1KAM - chains A and D of the 4 polymer chains in the assembly; structure by X-ray diffraction, 2.10 A resolution.

[Chain A (and D)]
Name: Nicotinate-nucleotide adenylyltransferase
From: Bacillus subtilis
Notes: EC 2.7.7.18; chain D of this document is another copy of the same molecule, construct and numbering; everything in this record applies to it too
UniProt: P54455 (NADD_BACSU); residues 1-189 here = UniProt positions 1-189
Sequence (194 residues; each row starts with the number of its first residue; numbers below 1 keep their minus sign (His-4 is residue -4)):
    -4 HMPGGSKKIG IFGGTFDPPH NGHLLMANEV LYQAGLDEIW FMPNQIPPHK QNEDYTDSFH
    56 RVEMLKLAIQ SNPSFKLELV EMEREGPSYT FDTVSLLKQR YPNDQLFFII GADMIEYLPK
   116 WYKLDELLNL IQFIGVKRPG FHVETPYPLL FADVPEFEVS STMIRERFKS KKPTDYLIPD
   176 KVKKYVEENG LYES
Unresolved in the structure: -4 to 0, 43-51 (chain D: -4 to 0, 42-50, 120-124, 189)
Construct notes: expression tag (-4 to 0); cloning artifact (1)

[How chain A and chain D interact]
Residue-residue contacts - 78 pairs, chain A then chain D:
  Gly8(A) with Tyr112(D)
  Gly9(A) with Tyr112(D)
  Thr10(A) with Tyr112(D); Glu139(D), hydrogen bond
  His15(A) with Glu111(D), salt bridge
  His18(A) with Glu111(D), salt bridge
  Met21(A) with Ile110(D), hydrophobic
  Asn39(A) with Tyr112(D), hydrogen bond
  Pro42(A) with Pro141(D), hydrophobic
  Ser83(A) with Lys115(D), hydrogen bond
  Tyr84(A) with Lys115(D); Tyr117(D); Lys118(D)
  Thr85(A) with Lys115(D), hydrogen bond (backbone-backbone); Trp116(D), hydrogen bond (side chain-backbone)
  Asp87(A) with Lys118(D), salt bridge
  Ile105(A) with Ile110(D)
  Gly106(A) with Ile110(D)
  Asp108(A) with Gly106(D), hydrogen bond (backbone-backbone); Ala107(D), hydrogen bond (side chain-backbone); Asp108(D), hydrogen bond (side chain-backbone); Met109(D)
  Met109(A) with Ile105(D); Gly106(D), hydrogen bond (backbone-backbone); Pro114(D); Trp116(D)
  Glu111(A) with Gly8(D)
  Tyr112(A) with Phe7(D), hydrophobic; Gly8(D), hydrogen bond (backbone-backbone); Met21(D), hydrophobic; Ile104(D); Gly106(D); Val131(D), hydrophobic
  Leu113(A) with Phe103(D), hydrophobic; Ile104(D); Ile105(D), hydrophobic; Trp116(D), hydrophobic
  Pro114(A) with Glu76(D); Thr88(D); Phe103(D), hydrophobic
  Lys115(A) with Glu76(D), hydrogen bond (backbone-side chain); Arg79(D); Asp87(D); Thr88(D), hydrogen bond (backbone-backbone); Val89(D), hydrogen bond (backbone-backbone)
  Trp116(A) with Asp87(D); Val89(D), hydrophobic; Trp116(D), hydrophobic; Tyr117(D), hydrophobic; Phe128(D), hydrophobic
  Tyr117(A) with Arg79(D); Thr85(D), hydrogen bond (side chain-backbone); Phe86(D); Asp87(D), hydrogen bond (backbone-side chain)
  Lys118(A) with Tyr117(D)
  Leu122(A) with Trp116(D), hydrophobic
  Val131(A) with Met109(D)
  Lys132(A) with Met109(D)
  Arg133(A) with Asp108(D), salt bridge; Met109(D), hydrogen bond; Arg133(D); Glu151(D), salt bridge
  Phe136(A) with Met109(D), hydrophobic
  His137(A) with Ser155(D); Thr157(D)
  Glu139(A) with Ser156(D); Thr157(D), hydrogen bond
  Pro141(A) with Thr10(D); Asn39(D)
  Glu151(A) with Arg133(D), salt bridge
  Val154(A) with Glu111(D)
  Ser155(A) with Glu111(D); His137(D)
  Ser156(A) with Glu111(D), hydrogen bond (backbone-side chain); Glu139(D)
  Thr157(A) with His137(D); Glu139(D)
  Arg160(A) with Glu139(D), salt bridge
Interface residues without a listed pair, chain A (43 interface residues in all): Phe103, Ile104, Ala107, Leu119, Glu161
Interface residues without a listed pair, chain D (45 interface residues in all): Ile6, Asp12, Tyr84, Leu113, Leu119, Glu153, Val154, Arg160

[In short]
43 residues of chain A face 45 of chain D across their interface, with 18 hydrogen bonds and 7 salt bridges.
Polar contacts include His15(A)-Glu111(D), His18(A)-Glu111(D) and Asp87(A)-Lys118(D).
Chain A and chain D are both Nicotinate-nucleotide adenylyltransferase (Bacillus subtilis); the structure,
Structure of Bacillus subtilis Nicotinic Acid Mononucleotide Adenylyl Transferase, was determined by X-ray
diffraction (same publication as 1KAQ).
